Entry 7CH9 (electron microscopy, 3.50 A resolution); this record covers chains G and H of the 12 polymer chains in the assembly.

[Chain G (and H)]
Protein: Probable permease of ABC transporter
From: Pseudomonas aeruginosa (strain ATCC 15692 / DSM 22644 / CIP 104116 / JCM 14847 / LMG 12228 / 1C / PRS 101 / PAO1)
Notes: chain H of this document is another copy of the same molecule, construct and numbering; everything in this record applies to it too
UniProt: Q9HVW2 (Q9HVW2_PSEAE); residues 1-265 here = UniProt positions 1-265
Sequence (265 residues; numbered 1 to 265; the number before each row is that of its first residue):
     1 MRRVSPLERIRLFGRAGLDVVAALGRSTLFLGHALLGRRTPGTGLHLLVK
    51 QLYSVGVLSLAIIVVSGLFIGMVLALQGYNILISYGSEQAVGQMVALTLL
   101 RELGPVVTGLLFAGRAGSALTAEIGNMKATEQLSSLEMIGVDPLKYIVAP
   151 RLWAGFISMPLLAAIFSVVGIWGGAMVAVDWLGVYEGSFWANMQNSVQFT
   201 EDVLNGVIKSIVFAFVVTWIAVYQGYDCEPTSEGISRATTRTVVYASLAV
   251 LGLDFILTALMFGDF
Unresolved in the structure: 1-4, 263-265 (chain H: 1-4, 230, 263-265)
Ligand contacts:
  - 3-sn-phosphatidic acid (LPP; 2-(hexadecanoyloxy)-1-[(phosphonooxy)methyl]ethyl hexadecanoate), molecule 1: Val20, Ala23, Leu24, Ser27, Val212, Phe215, Val216, Trp219, Ile220, Tyr223, Gln224, Arg241, Tyr245, Leu248, Ala249, Gly252, Leu253, Phe255, Ile256
  - 3-sn-phosphatidic acid (LPP), molecule 2: Leu74, Gln77, Ile81, Leu82, Tyr85, Met94, Thr98, Glu102, Leu103

[Interface between chain G and chain H]
Residue-residue contacts (61):
  Ile62(G) - Leu248(H)  hydrophobic
  Val65(G) - Leu248(H)  hydrophobic
  Ser66(G) - Leu251(H)
  Phe69(G) - Gly252(H)
  Phe69(G) - Phe255(H)  hydrophobic
  Ile70(G) - Asp254(H)
  Met72(G) - Phe255(H)  hydrophobic
  Val73(G) - Asp254(H)
  Val73(G) - Phe255(H)  hydrophobic
  Leu76(G) - Ala259(H)  hydrophobic
  Leu76(G) - Phe262(H)  hydrophobic
  Gln77(G) - Thr258(H)  hydrogen bond
  Gln77(G) - Phe262(H)  hydrogen bond (side chain-backbone)
  Asn80(G) - Phe262(H)
  Tyr85(G) - Gln93(H)  hydrogen bond
  Gln93(G) - Tyr85(H)
  Arg101(G) - Gln77(H)
  Arg101(G) - Asn80(H)  hydrogen bond
  Arg101(G) - Ile81(H)
  Glu102(G) - Ile70(H)
  Glu102(G) - Val73(H)
  Glu102(G) - Gln77(H)
  Leu103(G) - Leu103(H)  hydrophobic
  Leu110(G) - Leu110(H)  hydrophobic
  Leu111(G) - Ser247(H)
  Leu111(G) - Leu251(H)  hydrophobic
  Gly114(G) - Val243(H)
  Arg115(G) - Thr240(H)
  Arg115(G) - Val244(H)
  Ser118(G) - Thr240(H)  hydrogen bond
  Ala119(G) - Thr240(H)  hydrogen bond (backbone-side chain)
  Ala122(G) - Ser236(H)
  Asn126(G) - Glu233(H)
  Lys209(G) - Gln77(H)
  Ser232(G) - Asn126(H)
  Ser232(G) - Ser232(H)
  Glu233(G) - Asn126(H)  hydrogen bond
  Ile235(G) - Ser236(H)
  Ser236(G) - Ala122(H)
  Ser236(G) - Ile235(H)
  Thr239(G) - Ser118(H)
  Thr239(G) - Thr239(H)
  Thr240(G) - Ser118(H)  hydrogen bond
  Thr240(G) - Ala119(H)  hydrogen bond (side chain-backbone)
  Val243(G) - Gly114(H)
  Val244(G) - Ile62(H)
  Val244(G) - Arg115(H)
  Ser247(G) - Leu111(H)
  Leu248(G) - Ile62(H)  hydrophobic
  Leu248(G) - Val65(H)  hydrophobic
  Leu251(G) - Ser66(H)
  Leu251(G) - Ile70(H)  hydrophobic
  Gly252(G) - Phe69(H)
  Asp254(G) - Val73(H)
  Phe255(G) - Met72(H)  hydrophobic
  Phe255(G) - Val73(H)  hydrophobic
  Thr258(G) - Val73(H)
  Thr258(G) - Gln77(H)  hydrogen bond
  Ala259(G) - Leu76(H)  hydrophobic
  Phe262(G) - Gln77(H)  hydrogen bond (backbone-side chain)
  Phe262(G) - Asn80(H)
Also at the interface, not in a pair above, chain G (44 interface residues in all): Ile81, Val106, Val107
Also at the interface, not in a pair above, chain H (42 interface residues in all): Leu97, Glu102, Val107

[Summary]
Chain G and chain H form an interface of 44 and 42 residues respectively, with 11 hydrogen bonds. Among the
polar pairs are Gln77(G)-Thr258(H), Gln77(G)-Phe262(H) and Tyr85(G)-Gln93(H). Bound to chain G:
3-sn-phosphatidic acid.
Both chains are Probable permease of ABC transporter (Pseudomonas aeruginosa (strain ATCC 15692 / DSM 22644 /
CIP 104116 / JCM 14847 / LMG 12228 / 1C / PRS 101 / PAO1)). Entry 7CH9 (Cryo-EM structure of P.aeruginosa
MlaFEBD) was determined by electron microscopy, deposited together with 7CH8, 7CH6, 7CH7 and 7CHA.
